Entry 6EM9 (electron microscopy, 8.40 A resolution (very low resolution: no residue pairs are listed; an interface is given only as per-side residue counts)); this record covers chains A and L of the 10 polymer chains in the assembly.

[Chain A (and L)]
Molecule: ATP-dependent Clp protease ATP-binding subunit ClpC
Source organism: Staphylococcus aureus (strain bovine RF122 / ET3-1)
Notes: chain L of this document is another copy of the same molecule, construct and numbering; everything in this record applies to it too
Reference sequence: Q2YSD6 (CLPC_STAAB); residue numbers follow UniProt; this construct covers 1-818
Amino-acid sequence (818 residues; numbered 1 to 818; the number before each row is that of its first residue):
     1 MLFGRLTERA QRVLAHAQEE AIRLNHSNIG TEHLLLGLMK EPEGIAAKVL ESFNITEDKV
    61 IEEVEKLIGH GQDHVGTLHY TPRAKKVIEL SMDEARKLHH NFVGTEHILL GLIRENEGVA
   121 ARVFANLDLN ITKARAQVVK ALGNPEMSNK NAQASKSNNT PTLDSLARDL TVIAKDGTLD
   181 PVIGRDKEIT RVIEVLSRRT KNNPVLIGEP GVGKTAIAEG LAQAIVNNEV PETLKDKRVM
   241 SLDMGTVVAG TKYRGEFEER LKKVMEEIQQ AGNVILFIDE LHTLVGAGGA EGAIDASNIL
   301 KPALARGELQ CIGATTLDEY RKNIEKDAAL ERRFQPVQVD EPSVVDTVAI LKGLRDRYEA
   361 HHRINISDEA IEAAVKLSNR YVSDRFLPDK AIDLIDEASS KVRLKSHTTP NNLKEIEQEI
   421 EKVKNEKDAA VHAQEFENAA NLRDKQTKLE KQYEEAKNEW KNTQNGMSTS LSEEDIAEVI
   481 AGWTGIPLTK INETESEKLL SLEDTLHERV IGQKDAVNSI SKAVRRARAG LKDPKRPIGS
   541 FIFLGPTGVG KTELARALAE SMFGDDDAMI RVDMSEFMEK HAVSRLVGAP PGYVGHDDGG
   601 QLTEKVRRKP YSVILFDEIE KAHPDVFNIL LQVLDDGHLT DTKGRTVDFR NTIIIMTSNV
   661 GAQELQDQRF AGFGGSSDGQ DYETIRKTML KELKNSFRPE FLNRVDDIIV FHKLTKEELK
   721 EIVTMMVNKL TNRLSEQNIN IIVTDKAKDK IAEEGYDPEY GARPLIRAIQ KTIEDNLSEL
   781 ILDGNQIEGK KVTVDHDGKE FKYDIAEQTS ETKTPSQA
Disordered / not traced: 1-4, 70-79, 113-115, 160-161, 248-254, 288-295, 465, 537-538, 592-595, 670-678, 795-818 (chain L: 1-4, 70-79, 113-115, 160-161, 248-254, 288-295, 465, 537-538, 592-595, 670-678, 713-818)
UniProt features mapped onto this chain:
  - binding site (ATP): Gly208 to Thr215, Gly545 to Thr552
From the paper describing this entry:
  - self-association interface (contacts with another copy of this molecule): Phe436

[How chain A and chain L interact]
At this resolution (8 A) residue pairs are not listed: 16 residues of chain A and 15 of chain L lie at the interface.

[Summary]
16 residues of chain A face 15 of chain L across their interface. Curated annotation (UniProt) lists 16
ATP-binding residues on chain A. The paper reports a self-association interface involving Phe436(A).
Both chains are ATP-dependent Clp protease ATP-binding subunit ClpC (Staphylococcus aureus (strain bovine
RF122 / ET3-1)). Entry 6EM9 (S.aureus ClpC resting state, asymmetric map) was determined by electron
microscopy (same publication as 6EM8 and 6EMW).
